Entry 4YLO (X-ray diffraction, 6.00 A resolution (low resolution: residue-level contacts below are approximate; hydrogen-bond / salt-bridge calls are withheld)); this record covers chains D and E of the 9 polymer chains in the assembly.

[Chain D]
Name: DNA-directed RNA polymerase subunit beta'
Organism: Escherichia coli
Notes: EC 2.7.7.6
UniProtKB: A7ZUK2 (RPOC_ECO24); residue numbers follow UniProt; this construct covers 1-1407
Amino-acid sequence (1407 residues; row label = number of the first residue in the row):
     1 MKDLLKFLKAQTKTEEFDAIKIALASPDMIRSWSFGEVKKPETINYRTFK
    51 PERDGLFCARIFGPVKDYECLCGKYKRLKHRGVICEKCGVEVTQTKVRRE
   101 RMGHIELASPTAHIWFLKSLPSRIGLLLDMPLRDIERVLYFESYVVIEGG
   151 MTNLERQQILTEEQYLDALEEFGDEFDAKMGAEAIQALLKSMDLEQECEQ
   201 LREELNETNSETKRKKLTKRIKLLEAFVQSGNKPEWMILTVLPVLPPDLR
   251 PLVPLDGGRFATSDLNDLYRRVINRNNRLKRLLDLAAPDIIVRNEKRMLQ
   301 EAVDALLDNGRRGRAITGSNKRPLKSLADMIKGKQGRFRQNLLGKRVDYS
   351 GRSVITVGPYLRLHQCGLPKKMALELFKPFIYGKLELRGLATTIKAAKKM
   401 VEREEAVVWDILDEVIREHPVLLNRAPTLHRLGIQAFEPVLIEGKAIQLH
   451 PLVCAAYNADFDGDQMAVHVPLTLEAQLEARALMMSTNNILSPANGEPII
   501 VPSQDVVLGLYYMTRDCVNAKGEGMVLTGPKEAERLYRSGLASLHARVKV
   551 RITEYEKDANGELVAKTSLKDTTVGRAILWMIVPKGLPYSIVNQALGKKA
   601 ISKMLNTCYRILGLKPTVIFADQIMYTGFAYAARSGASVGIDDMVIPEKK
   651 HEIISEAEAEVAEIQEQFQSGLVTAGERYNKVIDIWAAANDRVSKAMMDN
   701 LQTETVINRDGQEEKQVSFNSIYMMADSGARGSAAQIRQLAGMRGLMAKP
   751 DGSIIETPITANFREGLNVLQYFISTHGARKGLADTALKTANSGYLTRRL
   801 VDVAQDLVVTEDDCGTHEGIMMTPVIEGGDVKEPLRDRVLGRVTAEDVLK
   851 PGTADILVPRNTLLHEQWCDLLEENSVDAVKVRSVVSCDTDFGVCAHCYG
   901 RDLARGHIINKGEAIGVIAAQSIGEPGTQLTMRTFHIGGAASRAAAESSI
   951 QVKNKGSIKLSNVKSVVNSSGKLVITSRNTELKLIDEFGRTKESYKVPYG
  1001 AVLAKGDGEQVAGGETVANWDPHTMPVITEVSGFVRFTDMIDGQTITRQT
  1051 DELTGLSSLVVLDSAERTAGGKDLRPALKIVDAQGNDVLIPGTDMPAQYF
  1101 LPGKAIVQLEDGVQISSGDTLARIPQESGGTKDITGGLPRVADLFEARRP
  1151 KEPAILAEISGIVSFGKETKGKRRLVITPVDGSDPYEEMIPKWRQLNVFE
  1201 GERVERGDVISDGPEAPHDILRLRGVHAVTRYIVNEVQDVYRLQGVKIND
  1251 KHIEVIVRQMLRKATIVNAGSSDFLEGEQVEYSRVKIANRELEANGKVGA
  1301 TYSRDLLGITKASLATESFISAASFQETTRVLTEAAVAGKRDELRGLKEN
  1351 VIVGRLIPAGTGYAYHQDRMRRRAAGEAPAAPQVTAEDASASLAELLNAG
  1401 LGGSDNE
Unresolved in the structure: 1-14, 1377-1407
Swiss-Prot annotation at these positions:
  - binding site (Zn(2+)): C70, C72, C85, C88, C814, C888, C895, C898
  - binding site (Mg(2+)): D460, D462, D464
  - modified residue: K972 (N6-acetyllysine)
Cystine bridges: C895-C898
Ion coordination: Zn2+ site 1: C70, C72, C85, C88; Zn2+ site 2 near R883 (its only coordinating residue here)

[Chain E]
Name: DNA-directed RNA polymerase subunit omega
Organism: Escherichia coli
Notes: EC 2.7.7.6
UniProtKB: A7ZTK1 (RPOZ_ECO24); residues 2-91 here = UniProt positions 2-91
Amino-acid sequence (90 residues; each row starts with the number of its first residue):
     2 ARVTVQDAVEKIGNRFDLVLVAARRARQMQVGGKDPLVPEENDKTTVIAL
    52 REIEEGLINNQILDVRERQEQQEQEAAELQAVTAIAEGRR

[Interface between chain D and chain E]
Residue-residue contacts (46):
  K384(D) with K45(E)
  E414(D) with N43(E); K45(E)
  R417(D) with N43(E); D44(E); K45(E)
  E418(D) with R3(E); D44(E); K45(E); V48(E)
  L474(D) with A27(E); R28(E); T46(E)
  E475(D) with V20(E); L21(E); A24(E); R28(E)
  Q477(D) with T47(E)
  L478(D) with V20(E); A23(E); A24(E)
  E479(D) with V20(E)
  R481(D) with A2(E); R3(E); V6(E); L51(E)
  A482(D) with V6(E); L19(E); V20(E)
  L483(D) with R16(E); F17(E)
  N488(D) with T5(E); V6(E); R16(E)
  N489(D) with R16(E)
  L614(D) with Q7(E)
  K615(D) with V4(E); T5(E)
  R905(D) with G14(E); R16(E)
  N910(D) with N15(E); R16(E)
  K911(D) with N15(E)
  G1360(D) with F17(E)
  T1361(D) with F17(E); L21(E)
Interface residues without a listed pair, chain D (27 interface residues in all): R362, H364, E438, T487, V618, E913
Interface residues without a listed pair, chain E (28 interface residues in all): D8, V10, Q31, E42

[Summary]
27 residues of chain D face 28 of chain E across their interface. C70(D), C72(D), C85(D) and C88(D) form the
Zn2+ site 1. Curated annotation (UniProt) lists 8 Zn2+-binding residues and 3 Mg2+-binding residues on chain
D.
Chain D is DNA-directed RNA polymerase subunit beta' and chain E is DNA-directed RNA polymerase subunit omega,
both from Escherichia coli; the structure, E. coli Transcription Initiation Complex - 16-bp spacer and 4-nt
RNA, was determined by X-ray diffraction together with 4YLN and 4YLP from the same study.
